PDB entry 8ETH | electron microscopy, 3.80 A resolution | chains 1 and E of the 41 polymer chains in the assembly

# Chain 1
Molecule: 3497-nt RNA strand
Organism: Schizosaccharomyces pombe
Sequence (3497 nucleotides; row label = number of the first residue in the row; note: 32 numbers in that range are skipped by the numbering (no residue carries them; nothing is unmodelled there); a row labelled like 1219A-1219K holds insertion residues (1219A, then the next letters in order)):
     1 AUUUGACCUC AAAUCAGGUA GGACUACGCG CUGAACUUAA GCAUAUCAAU AAGCGCAGGA
    61 AAAGAAAAUA ACCAUGAUUC CCUCAGUAAC GGCGAGUGAA GCGGGAAAAG CUCAAAUUUG
   121 AAAUCUGGCA ACAUUUCUUU UGUUGUCCGA GUUGUAAUUU CAAGAAGCUG CUUUGAGUGU
   181 AGACGAUCGG UCUAAGUUCC UUGGAACAGG ACGUCAGAGA GGGUGAGAAC CCCGUCUUUG
   241 GUCGAUUGGA UAUGCCAUAU AAAGCGCUUU CGAAGAGUCG AGUUGUUUGG GAAUGCAGCU
   301 CUAAAUGGGU GGUAAAUUUC AUCUAAAGCU AAAUAUUGGC GAGAGACCGA UAGCGAACAA
   361 GUAGAGUGAU CGAAAGAUGA AAAGAACUUU GAAAAGAGAG UUAAAUAGUA CGUGAAAUUG
   421 CUGAAAGGGA AGCAUUGGAA AUCAGUCUUA CCUGGGUGAG AUCAGUAGUC UCUUCGCGAG
   481 ACUAUGCACU CUGAACCUGU GGUAGGUCAG CAUCAGUUUU CGGGGGCGGA AAAAGAAUAA
   541 GGGAAGGUGG CUUUCCGGGU UCUGCCUGGG GAGUGUUUAU AGCCCUUGUU GUAAUACGUC
   601 CACUGGGGAC UGAGGACUGC GGCUUCGUGC CAAGGAUGCU GACAUAAUGG UUUUCAAUGG
   661 CCCGUCUUGA AACACGGACC AAGGAGUCUA GCAUCUAUGC GAGUGUUUGG GUGAUGAAAA
   721 CCCAUCCGCG AAAUGAAAGU GAAUGCAGGU GGGAACGCCC UUGUGGCGUG CACCAUCGAC
   781 CGACCCGGAA GUUUGUCAAU GGAAGGGUUU GAGUAAGAGC AUAGCUGUUG GGACCCGAAA
   841 GAUGGUGAAC UAUGCCUGAA UAGGGUGAAG CCAGAGGAAA CUCUGGUGGA GGCUCGUAGA
   901 GAUUCUGACG UGCAAAUCGA UCUUCAAAUU UGGGUAUAGG GGCGAAAGAC UAAUCGAACC
   961 AUCUAGUAGC UGGUUCCUGC CGAAGUUUCC CUCAGGAUAG CAGAAACUCA GAUCAGUUUU
  1021 AUGAGGUAAA GCGAAUGAUU AGAGGUCUUG GGGAAGGAAU UUCCUCAACC UAUUCUCAAA
  1081 CUUUAAAUAU GUAAGACGCC CUUGUCGCUU AAUUGGACGU GGGCCAUCGA AUGAGAGUUU
  1141 CUAGUGGGCC AUUUUUGGUA AGCAGAACUG GCGAUGCGGG AUGAACCGAA CGUGAGGUUA
  1201 AGGUGCCGGA AUGUACGCU
1219A-1219K CAUCAGACACC
  1224 AGA
  1234 AAAGGUGUUA GUUCAUCUAG ACAGCAGGAC GGUGGCCAUG GAAGUCGGAA UCCGCUAAGG
  1294 AGUGUGUAAC AACUCACCUG CCGAAUGAAC UAGCCCUGAA AAUGGAUGGC GCUUAAGCGU
  1354 ACUACCCAUA CCUCACCGUC UGGGUUAGCU UUGAGAAGCU CAGACGAGUA GGCAGGCGUG
  1414 GAGGUUUGUG ACGAAGCCUU GGGCGUGAGC CUGGGUCGAA CAGCCUCUAG UGCAGAUCUU
  1474 GGUGGAAGUA GCAAAUAUUC AAAUGAGAAC UUUGAAGACU GAAGUGGGGA AAGGUUCCAU
  1534 GUGAACAGCA GUUGGACAUG GGUUAGUCGA UCCUAAGAGA UAGGGAAGCU CCGUAUGAAA
  1594 GUUGCACGAU UUUUCGUGCC UCCUAUCGAA AGGGAAUCCG GUUAAUAUUC CGGAACCAGA
  1654 AGGUGGAAUC AACACGGCAA CGUAAAUGAA GUUGGAGACG UCGGCGGGAG CCCUGGGAAG
  1714 AGUUCUCUUU UCUUUUUAAC AAACCAUUGA ACUACCCUGA AAUCGGUUUA UCCGGAGCUA
  1774 GGGUAUGGUG UUUGGAAGAG UUCAGCGCCU CAUGCUGAAU CCGGUGCGCU CUCGACGGCC
  1834 CUUGAAAAUC CAACGGAAGA AUGGACCUUC GGGUCCUUGU UUUCACAUCU GGUCGUACUC
  1894 AUAACCGCAG CAGGUCUCCA AGGUGAACAG CCUCUAGUUG AUAGAACAAU GUAGAUAAGG
  1954 GAAGUCGGCA AAAUGGAUCC GUAACUUCGG GAUAAGGAUU GGCUCUAAGG GUUGGGUACG
  2014 UUGGGCCUUG GAACCUGAAC GGUUGCUGGA CUGAGCGUGG ACCGAUGUCU UUUCUCGCCU
  2074 UUCGGGGUGA GAAGGGAUGU UGGACCUGCU UGGACCUUGG CGGCCGGGAA GUCCUUGGUC
  2134 GGGCUUUUCU CCUUCUCGGG GAUUAUGCUC UUACUGGCGU ACGUUUAACA ACCAACUUAG
  2194 AACUGGUACG GACAAGGGGA AUCUGACUGU CUAAUUAAAA CAUAGCAUUG CGAUGGCCAG
  2254 AAAGUGGUGU UGACGCAAUG UGAUUUCUGC CCAGUGCUCU GAAUGUCAAA GUGAAGAAAU
  2314 UCAACCAAGC GCGGGUAAAC GGCGGGAGUA ACUAUGACUC UCUUAAGGUA GCCAAAUGCC
  2374 UCGUCAUCUA ACUAGUGACG CGCAUGAAUG GAUUAACGAG AUUCCCACUG UCCCUAUCUA
  2434 CUAUCUAGCG AAACCACAGC CUGGGGAACG GGCCAGGCAA AAUCAGCGGG GAAAGAAGAC
  2494 CCUGUUGAGC UUGACUCUAG UUUGACAUUG UGAAGAGACA UAGAGGGUGU AGGAUAAGUG
  2554 GGAGUAUGUU UCGGCAUACG CCGGUGAAAU ACCACUACCU UUAUCGUUUC UUUACUUAAU
  2614 CAAUGAAGCG GAAUUGGGAU UUAUUUCCCA UAUUCUAGCG UUAAAGUUUC UUCGCGAACU
  2674 GAUCCGCGUU GAUGACAUUG UCAGGUGGGG AGUUUGGCUG GGGCGGCACA UCUGUUAAAA
  2734 GAUAACGCAG GUGUCCUAAG GGGGACUCAU CGAGAACAGA AAUCUCGAGU AGAAUAAAAG
  2794 GGUAAAAGUC CCCUUGAUUU UGAUUUUCAG UGUGAAUACA AACCAUGAAA GUGUGGCCUA
  2854 UCGAUCCUUU GUUCCCUCGA AAUUUGAGGA CAGAGGUGCC AGAAAAGUUA CCACAGGGAU
  2914 AACUGGCUUG UGGCAGCCAA GCGUUCAUAG CGACGUUGCU UUUUGAUUCU UCGAUGUCGG
  2974 CUCUUCCUAU CAUACCGAAG CAGAAUUCGG UAAGCGUUGG AUUGUUCACC CACUAAUAGG
  3034 GAACGUGAGC UGGGUUUAGA CCGUCGUGAG ACAGGUUAGU UUUACCCUAC UGAUGAAGUG
  3094 UCGUCGCAAU GGUAAUUCAA CUUAGUACGA GAGGAACCGU UGAUUCAGAU CAUUGGUAUU
  3154 UGCGGCUGCC UGACAAGGCA AUGCCGCGGA GCUAUCAUCU GCCGGAUAAC GGCUGAACGC
  3214 CUCUAAGCCA GAAUCCGUGC CAGAAAGCGA CG
3245A-3245U AUUUUUUGGUCCGCAUGAUUU
  3246 AU
  3269 AUGUAUAAAA AUAGAGGUAG GACUUGUUCC UACUCUCCUG UAUCGUAGAA GAUGGGCGAU
  3329 GGUUGAUGAA ACGGAAGUGU UUUAUUGACU UGUCCAUGAA AUUCCAUUGA AAUCUUGUGC
  3389 GGAAUCGAAU CCAUUGCAUA CGACUUUAAU GUGGAACGGG GUAUUGUAAG CAGUAGAGUA
  3449 GCCUUGUUGU UACGAUCUGC UGAGAUUAAG CCUUUGUUCC CAAGAUUUG
Unresolved in the structure: 1-2, 33-50, 91-95, 287-294, 313-318, 428-432, 474-476, 552-573, 667-672, 732-747, 761-763, 778-815, 849-957, 986-998, 1022-1129, 1154-1166, 1181-1185, 1219A-1219K, 1234, 1247-1320, 1332-1340, 1486-2439, 2459-2463, 2471-3093, 3122-3125, 3152-3181, 3209-3218, 3238-3239, 3245A-3245U, 3287-3300, 3375-3394, 3436-3470, 3497

# Chain E
Protein: 60S ribosomal protein L6
Organism: Schizosaccharomyces pombe
UniProtKB: P79071 (RL6_SCHPO); numbering as in UniProt (aligned over 1-195)
Chain sequence (195 residues; numbered 1 to 195; the number before each row is that of its first residue):
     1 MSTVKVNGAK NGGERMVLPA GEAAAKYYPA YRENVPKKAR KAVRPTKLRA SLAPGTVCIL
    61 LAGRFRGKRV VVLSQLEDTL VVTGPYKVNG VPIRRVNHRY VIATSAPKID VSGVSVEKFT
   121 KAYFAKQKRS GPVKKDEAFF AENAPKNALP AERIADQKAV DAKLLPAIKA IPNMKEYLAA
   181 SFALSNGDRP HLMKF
Unresolved in the structure: 1-25
Swiss-Prot annotation at these positions:
  - modified residue (Phosphoserine): Ser105, Ser115

# How chain 1 and chain E interact
Contacting residue pairs (98):
  C452(1) with Lys26(E), phosphate contact; Tyr27(E), hydrogen bond to the phosphate
  G493(1) with Lys26(E), hydrogen bond to the base; Tyr27(E), hydrogen bond to the base
  U500(1) with Pro132(E), base contact
  G501(1) with Lys128(E), salt bridge to the phosphate
  G502(1) with Lys128(E), salt bridge to the phosphate
  A504(1) with Arg129(E), salt bridge to the phosphate
  G510(1) with Tyr100(E), hydrogen bond to the phosphate
  C511(1) with Asp78(E), hydrogen bond to the sugar; Asn97(E), hydrogen bond to the sugar; His98(E), phosphate contact; Arg99(E), phosphate contact
  A512(1) with Thr46(E), hydrogen bond to the sugar; Asp78(E), sugar contact; His98(E), salt bridge to the phosphate; Arg99(E), salt bridge to the phosphate
  U513(1) with Ala42(E), hydrogen bond to the sugar; Arg44(E), hydrogen bond to the sugar; Pro45(E), sugar contact; Lys47(E), phosphate contact
  C514(1) with Lys41(E), hydrogen bond to the base; Arg44(E), salt bridge to the phosphate
  A515(1) with Lys41(E), hydrogen bond to the sugar
  G608(1) with Arg99(E), salt bridge to the phosphate
  G612(1) with Lys41(E), base contact
  G614(1) with Lys37(E), base contact
  G615(1) with Asn34(E), sugar contact; Val35(E), hydrogen bond to the sugar; Pro36(E), base contact; Lys37(E), hydrogen bond to the base
  A616(1) with Val35(E), sugar contact; Lys38(E), hydrogen bond to the sugar
  C617(1) with Lys37(E), salt bridge to the phosphate; Lys38(E), hydrogen bond to the phosphate
  G619(1) with Arg40(E), hydrogen bond to the base
  C631(1) with Ala42(E), phosphate contact; Arg44(E), hydrogen bond to the phosphate
  A632(1) with Arg40(E), phosphate contact; Ala42(E), hydrogen bond to the phosphate; Arg44(E), salt bridge to the phosphate
  A633(1) with Arg40(E), hydrogen bond to the base
  G634(1) with Arg40(E), hydrogen bond to the phosphate
  G635(1) with Lys37(E), phosphate contact
  A636(1) with Ala39(E), phosphate contact; Lys41(E), salt bridge to the phosphate
  U637(1) with Lys37(E), phosphate contact; Ala39(E), phosphate contact; Lys41(E), sugar contact
  G641(1) with Lys126(E), sugar contact
  U1383(1) with Tyr28(E), hydrogen bond to the base
  G1386(1) with Arg32(E), salt bridge to the phosphate
  G3271(1) with Leu184(E), phosphate contact; Ser185(E), base contact; Asn186(E), base contact
  G3313(1) with Ser185(E), base contact
  A3315(1) with Glu176(E), hydrogen bond to the base; Ala180(E), sugar contact
  G3316(1) with Ala179(E), sugar contact
  G3319(1) with Lys68(E), base contact; Ser181(E), base contact
  A3367(1) with Tyr86(E), hydrogen bond to the phosphate; Lys87(E), base contact; Val88(E), hydrogen bond to the base; Asn89(E), base contact; Gly90(E), hydrogen bond to the sugar
  A3368(1) with Arg64(E), salt bridge to the phosphate; Tyr86(E), hydrogen bond to the base; Pro92(E), phosphate contact; Leu149(E), sugar contact; Ile154(E), base contact; Gln157(E), base contact
  A3369(1) with Arg64(E), salt bridge to the phosphate; Arg94(E), salt bridge to the phosphate; Asn147(E), hydrogen bond to the sugar; Ala148(E), sugar contact; Leu149(E), sugar contact; Pro150(E), base contact; Arg153(E), hydrogen bond to the base
  U3370(1) with Arg64(E), base contact
  U3371(1) with Ile93(E), sugar contact; Arg94(E), sugar contact; Phe124(E), sugar contact; Ala125(E), hydrogen bond to the base; Lys126(E), base contact; Gln127(E), hydrogen bond to the base; Arg153(E), hydrogen bond to the base
  C3372(1) with Thr79(E), base contact; Arg95(E), salt bridge to the phosphate; Asn97(E), hydrogen bond to the base; Phe124(E), phosphate contact; Lys126(E), salt bridge to the phosphate
  C3373(1) with Ala62(E), phosphate contact; Gly63(E), phosphate contact; Arg94(E), salt bridge to the phosphate; Tyr100(E), sugar contact
  A3374(1) with Gly63(E), phosphate contact; Arg66(E), salt bridge to the phosphate
Also at the interface, not in a pair above, chain 1 (55 interface residues in all): C451, G606, G607, U618, G638, C639, U640, A642, U3309, A3317, C3362, U3365, G3366
Also at the interface, not in a pair above, chain E (64 interface residues in all): Val43, Phe65, Val96, Lys121, Tyr123, Arg189

# Summary
The interface between chain 1 and chain E involves 55 residues on one side and 64 on the other; the contacts
include 32 hydrogen bonds and 18 salt bridges. Polar pairs include G493(1)-Lys26(E), G493(1)-Tyr27(E) and
C514(1)-Lys41(E).
Here chain 1 is a 3497-nt RNA strand and chain E is 60S ribosomal protein L6, both from Schizosaccharomyces
pombe. Entry 8ETH (Ytm1 associated 60S nascent ribosome State 1B) was determined by electron microscopy,
deposited together with 8ESQ, 8ESR, 8ETC, 8ETG, 8ETI, 8ETJ and 3 further entries.
